1AKT - chain A; structure by X-ray diffraction, 1.80 A resolution.

Chain A:
Molecule: Flavodoxin
Organism: Desulfovibrio vulgaris subsp. vulgaris str. Hildenborough
UniProt: P00323 (FLAV_DESVH); residue numbers follow UniProt; this construct covers 2-148
Sequence (147 residues; numbered 2 to 148; the number before each row is that of its first residue):
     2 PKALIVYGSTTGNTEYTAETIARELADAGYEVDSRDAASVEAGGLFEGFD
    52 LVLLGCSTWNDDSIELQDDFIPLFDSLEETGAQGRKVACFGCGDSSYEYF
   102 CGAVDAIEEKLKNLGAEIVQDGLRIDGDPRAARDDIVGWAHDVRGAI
Sequence notes: engineered mutation Asn-61 (Gly in P00323)
Small-molecule neighbours: FMN (flavin mononucleotide): Gly-9, Ser-10, Thr-11, Thr-12, Gly-13, Asn-14, Thr-15, Glu-16, Ser-58, Thr-59, Trp-60, Asn-61, Cys-93, Gly-94, Asp-95, Tyr-98, Tyr-100, Phe-101, Cys-102, Gly-128

Summary:
Chain A binds flavin mononucleotide.
Chain A is Flavodoxin (Desulfovibrio vulgaris subsp. vulgaris str. Hildenborough); the structure, G61N
oxidized flavodoxin mutant, was determined by X-ray diffraction (same publication as 1AKR, 1AKW and 1AZL).
